8B7C - chains B and C of the 6 polymer chains in the assembly; structure by X-ray diffraction, 1.90 A resolution.

Chain B:
Name: Tubulin beta-2B chain
Source organism: Bos taurus
UniProtKB: Q6B856 (TBB2B_BOVIN); the author numbering skips numbers that UniProt does not, so the offset changes along the chain: 1-42 = UniProt 1-42; 45-360 = UniProt 43-358; 369-455 = UniProt 359-445
Sequence (445 residues; each row starts with the number of its first residue; note: 10 numbers in that range are skipped by the numbering (no residue carries them; nothing is unmodelled there)):
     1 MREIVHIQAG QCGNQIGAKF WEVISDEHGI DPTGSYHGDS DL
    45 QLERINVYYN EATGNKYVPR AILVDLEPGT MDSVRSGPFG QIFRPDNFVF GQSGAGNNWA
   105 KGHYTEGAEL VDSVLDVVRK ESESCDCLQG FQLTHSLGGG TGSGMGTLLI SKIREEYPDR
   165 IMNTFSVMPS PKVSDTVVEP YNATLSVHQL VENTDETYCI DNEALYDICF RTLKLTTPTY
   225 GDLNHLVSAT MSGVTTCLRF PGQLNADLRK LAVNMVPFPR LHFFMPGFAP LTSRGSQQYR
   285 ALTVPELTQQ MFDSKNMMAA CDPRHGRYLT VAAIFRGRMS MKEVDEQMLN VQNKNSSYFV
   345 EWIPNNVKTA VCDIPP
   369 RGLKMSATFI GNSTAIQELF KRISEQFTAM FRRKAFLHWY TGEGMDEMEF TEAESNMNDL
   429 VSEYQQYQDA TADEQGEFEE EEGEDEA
Not modelled in the structure: 278-281, 438-455
Bound ions: Mg2+: Gln-11 (together with GDP); Ca2+ near Glu-113 (its only coordinating residue here)
Ligand contacts: GDP (guanosine-5'-diphosphate): Gly-10, Gln-11, Cys-12, Gln-15, Ile-16, Asp-69, Ala-99, Asn-101, Ser-140, Gly-142, Gly-143, Gly-144, Thr-145, Gly-146, Ser-147, Val-171, Pro-173, Val-177, Asp-179, Glu-183, Asn-206, Leu-209, Tyr-224, Leu-227, Asn-228
Curated features (UniProtKB/Swiss-Prot):
  - motif: Met-1 to Ile-4 (MREI motif)
  - binding site (GTP): Gln-11, Glu-71, Ser-140, Gly-144, Thr-145, Gly-146, Asn-206, Asn-228
  - binding site (Mg(2+)): Glu-71
  - modified residue: Ser-40 (Phosphoserine), Thr-57 (Phosphothreonine), Lys-60 (N6-acetyllysine), Ser-174 (Phosphoserine), Thr-287 (Phosphothreonine), Thr-292 (Phosphothreonine), Arg-320 (Omega-N-methylarginine), Glu-448 (5-glutamyl polyglutamate)
  - cross-link (Glycyl lysine isopeptide (Lys-Gly)): Lys-60 (interchain with G-Cter in ubiquitin), Lys-326 (interchain with G-Cter in ubiquitin)
What the authors report for this chain:
  - binding site for the ligand PWC: Gly-100, Asn-101, Asn-102, Lys-105, Val-181

Chain C:
Name: Tubulin alpha-1B chain
Source organism: Bos taurus
UniProtKB: P81947 (TBA1B_BOVIN); numbering as in UniProt (aligned over 1-451)
Sequence (451 residues; numbered 1 to 451; the number before each row is that of its first residue):
     1 MRECISIHVG QAGVQIGNAC WELYCLEHGI QPDGQMPSDK TIGGGDDSFN TFFSETGAGK
    61 HVPRAVFVDL EPTVIDEVRT GTYRQLFHPE QLITGKEDAA NNYARGHYTI GKEIIDLVLD
   121 RIRKLADQCT GLQGFLVFHS FGGGTGSGFT SLLMERLSVD YGKKSKLEFS IYPAPQVSTA
   181 VVEPYNSILT THTTLEHSDC AFMVDNEAIY DICRRNLDIE RPTYTNLNRL ISQIVSSITA
   241 SLRFDGALNV DLTEFQTNLV PYPRIHFPLA TYAPVISAEK AYHEQLSVAE ITNACFEPAN
   301 QMVKCDPRHG KYMACCLLYR GDVVPKDVNA AIATIKTKRS IQFVDWCPTG FKVGINYQPP
   361 TVVPGGDLAK VQRAVCMLSN TTAIAEAWAR LDHKFDLMYA KRAFVHWYVG EGMEEGEFSE
   421 AREDMAALEK DYEEVGVDSV EGEGEEEGEE Y
Not modelled in the structure: 441-451
Bound ions: Ca2+: Asp-39, Thr-41, Gly-44, Glu-55
Ligand contacts: GTP (guanosine-5'-triphosphate): Gly-10, Gln-11, Ala-12, Gln-15, Ile-16, Asp-69, Asp-98, Ala-99, Ala-100, Asn-101, Ser-140, Gly-142, Gly-143, Gly-144, Thr-145, Gly-146, Ile-171, Pro-173, Val-177, Ser-178, Thr-179, Glu-183, Asn-206, Tyr-224, Leu-227, Asn-228, Ile-231

Chain B / chain C interface:
Pairs across the interface (36; chain B residue first):
  Gln-96(B) / Met-1(C)
  Asn-101(B) / Glu-254(C)
  Asp-179(B) / Glu-254(C)
  Asp-179(B) / Lys-352(C)  hydrogen bond (backbone-side chain)
  Thr-180(B) / Glu-254(C)
  Thr-180(B) / Asn-258(C)
  Val-181(B) / Asn-258(C)  hydrogen bond (backbone-side chain)
  Thr-221(B) / Lys-326(C)
  Thr-221(B) / Asn-329(C)
  Ala-397(B) / Trp-346(C)
  Met-398(B) / Trp-346(C)
  Arg-400(B) / Asp-345(C)  salt bridge
  Arg-400(B) / Ser-439(C)  hydrogen bond
  Arg-401(B) / Tyr-262(C)  hydrogen bond (backbone-side chain)
  Arg-401(B) / Trp-346(C)
  Arg-401(B) / Glu-434(C)  hydrogen bond (side chain-backbone)
  Arg-401(B) / Val-435(C)
  Arg-401(B) / Val-437(C)  hydrogen bond (side chain-backbone)
  Arg-401(B) / Asp-438(C)
  Arg-401(B) / Ser-439(C)  hydrogen bond
  Lys-402(B) / Tyr-262(C)
  Ala-403(B) / Pro-261(C)
  Ala-403(B) / Tyr-262(C)
  Ala-403(B) / Trp-346(C)  hydrophobic
  Phe-404(B) / Thr-257(C)
  Phe-404(B) / Asn-258(C)
  Phe-404(B) / Val-260(C)
  Phe-404(B) / Pro-261(C)  hydrogen bond (backbone-backbone)
  Phe-404(B) / Trp-346(C)  hydrophobic
  His-406(B) / Val-260(C)  hydrogen bond (side chain-backbone)
  His-406(B) / Pro-261(C)
  His-406(B) / Tyr-262(C)
  His-406(B) / Pro-263(C)
  Trp-407(B) / Gln-256(C)
  Trp-407(B) / Thr-257(C)  hydrogen bond (side chain-backbone)
  Trp-407(B) / Val-260(C)
Also at the interface, not in a pair above, chain B (19 interface residues in all): Ser-97, Gly-100, Val-182, Leu-405
Also at the interface, not in a pair above, chain C (23 interface residues in all): Arg-2, Pro-325, Cys-347, Pro-348

Summary:
Chain B and chain C form an interface of 19 and 23 residues respectively, with 10 hydrogen bonds and 1 salt
bridge. Polar contacts include Arg-400(B)/Asp-345(C), Asp-179(B)/Lys-352(C) and Val-181(B)/Asn-258(C). Chain B
binds GDP. Chain C binds GTP. The paper reports a binding site for the ligand PWC at Gly-100(B), Asn-101(B)
and Asn-102(B) among others.
Chain B is Tubulin beta-2B chain and chain C is Tubulin alpha-1B chain, both from Bos taurus; the structure,
Tubulin-maytansinoid-12 complex, was determined by X-ray diffraction together with 8B7A and 8B7B from the same
study.
